PDB entry 8P77 | electron microscopy, 1.80 A resolution | chains H and J of the 3 polymer chains in the assembly

[Chain H]
Protein: CDK-activating kinase assembly factor MAT1
Source organism: Homo sapiens
UniProt: P51948 (MAT1_HUMAN), isoform P51948-1; numbering as in UniProt (aligned over 220-309)
Amino-acid sequence (93 residues; each row starts with the number of its first residue):
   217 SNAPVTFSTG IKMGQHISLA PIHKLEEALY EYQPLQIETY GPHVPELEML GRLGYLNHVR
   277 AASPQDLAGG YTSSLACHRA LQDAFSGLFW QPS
Unresolved in the structure: 217-243, 309
Differences from the reference sequence: expression tag (217-219)

[Chain J]
Protein: Cyclin-dependent kinase 7
Source organism: Homo sapiens
Notes: EC 2.7.11.22, 2.7.11.23
UniProt: P50613 (CDK7_HUMAN); residues 1-346 here = UniProt positions 1-346
Amino-acid sequence (349 residues; numbered -2 to 346; the number before each row is that of its first residue; numbers below 1 keep their minus sign (Ser-2 is residue -2)):
    -2 SNAMALDVKS RAKRYEKLDF LGEGQFATVY KARDKNTNQI VAIKKIKLGH RSEAKDGINR
    58 TALREIKLLQ ELSHPNIIGL LDAFGHKSNI SLVFDFMETD LEVIIKDNSL VLTPSHIKAY
   118 MLMTLQGLEY LHQHWILHRD LKPNNLLLDE NGVLKLADFG LAKSFGSPNR AYTHQVVTRW
   178 YRAPELLFGA RMYGVGVDMW AVGCILAELL LRVPFLPGDS DLDQLTRIFE TLGTPTEEQW
   238 PDMCSLPDYV TFKSFPGIPL HHIFSAAGDD LLDLIQGLFL FNPCARITAT QALKMKYFSN
   298 RPGPTPGCQL PRPNCPVETL KEQSNPALAI KRKRTEALEQ GGLPKKLIF
Unresolved in the structure: -2 to 9, 31-36, 43-51, 311-346
Differences from the reference sequence: expression tag (-2 to 0)
Ligand contacts: ICEC0943 (I73; (3S,4S)-4-[[[7-[(phenylmethyl)amino]-3-propan-2-yl-pyrazolo[1,5-a]pyrimidin-5-yl]amino]methyl]piperidin-3-ol): Leu18, Gly19, Glu20, Val26, Ala39, Lys41, Ile75, Phe91, Asp92, Phe93, Met94, Glu95, Thr96, Asp97, Val100, Asn141, Asn142, Leu144, Ala154, Asp155
Swiss-Prot annotation at these positions:
  - active site: Asp137 (Proton acceptor)
  - binding site (ATP): Leu18 to Val26, Lys41
  - modified residue: Ala2 (N-acetylalanine), Ser7 (Phosphoserine), Ser164 (Phosphoserine), Thr170 (Phosphothreonine), Ser321 (Phosphoserine)
  - mutagenesis: Lys41 (K41A: Total loss of activity; K41M: No effect on interaction with HINT1), Phe91 (F91G: Enhanced capacity to bind ATP analogs), Ser164 (S164A: No mitotic repression of transcriptional activity of the reconstituted TFIIH complex), Thr170 (T170A: Total loss of activity. Total loss of transcriptional activity of the reconstituted TFIIH complex; T170E: No effect on interaction with HINT1)
What the authors report for this chain:
  - binding site for ICEC0943: Met94

[Chain H / chain J interface]
Pairs across the interface (52; chain H residue first):
  Ala244(H) - Gly300(J)
  Leu245(H) - Ser296(J)
  Leu245(H) - Asn297(J)
  Leu245(H) - Arg298(J)
  Leu245(H) - Gly300(J)
  Tyr246(H) - Leu119(J)
  Tyr246(H) - Gln123(J)
  Tyr246(H) - Leu290(J)
  Tyr246(H) - Phe295(J)
  Tyr246(H) - Ser296(J)
  Tyr246(H) - Pro301(J)
  Tyr248(H) - Glu126(J)  hydrogen bond
  Tyr248(H) - Thr287(J)
  Tyr248(H) - Leu290(J)  hydrophobic
  Tyr248(H) - Lys291(J)
  Leu251(H) - Glu126(J)
  Leu251(H) - Tyr127(J)  hydrophobic
  Leu251(H) - Gln130(J)
  Ile253(H) - Gln130(J)
  Ile253(H) - His131(J)
  Arg276(H) - Pro165(J)
  Pro280(H) - Asp239(J)
  Pro280(H) - Ser242(J)  hydrogen bond (backbone-side chain)
  Gln281(H) - Arg188(J)
  Gln281(H) - Ser242(J)
  Gln281(H) - Leu243(J)
  Gln281(H) - Pro244(J)
  Asp282(H) - Met189(J)
  Leu283(H) - Asp239(J)
  Leu283(H) - Cys281(J)
  Ala284(H) - Trp237(J)  hydrogen bond (backbone-side chain)
  Ala284(H) - Asp239(J)
  Ala284(H) - Ser242(J)
  Ala284(H) - Leu243(J)  hydrophobic
  Ala284(H) - Pro280(J)
  Gly285(H) - Glu182(J)
  Gly285(H) - Ala187(J)
  Gly285(H) - Met189(J)
  Gly285(H) - Tyr190(J)
  Gly285(H) - Pro280(J)
  Gly286(H) - Pro280(J)
  Gly286(H) - Cys281(J)
  Tyr287(H) - Pro165(J)
  Tyr287(H) - Met189(J)  hydrophobic
  Thr288(H) - Cys281(J)
  Leu291(H) - Trp132(J)
  Ala292(H) - Gly163(J)
  Ala292(H) - Pro165(J)  hydrophobic
  His294(H) - Trp132(J)
  Arg295(H) - Trp132(J)
  Arg295(H) - Phe162(J)  hydrogen bond (side chain-backbone)
  Gln298(H) - Trp132(J)  hydrogen bond
Also at the interface, not in a pair above, chain J (37 interface residues in all): Ser161, Ser164, Gly186, Gly191, Asn279, Pro299

[In short]
21 residues of chain H and 37 residues of chain J are in contact; the contacts include 5 hydrogen bonds. Polar
pairs include Tyr248(H)-Glu126(J), Pro280(H)-Ser242(J) and Ala284(H)-Trp237(J). Bound to chain J: ICEC0943.
UniProt lists active-site residue Asp137(J), 10 ATP-binding residues and 4 mutagenesis sites on chain J. From
the paper: a binding site for ICEC0943 at Met94(J).
Here chain H is CDK-activating kinase assembly factor MAT1 and chain J is Cyclin-dependent kinase 7, both from
Homo sapiens. Entry 8P77 (Cryo-EM structure of CAK in complex with inhibitor ICEC0943) was determined by
electron microscopy together with 8ORM, 8P6V, 8P6W, 8P6X, 8P6Y, 8P6Z and 11 further entries from the same
study.
